PDB entry 5CSC | X-ray diffraction, 2.80 A resolution | chains A and B

Chain A:
Name: Citrate synthase
From: Gallus gallus
Notes: EC 4.1.3.7
UniProtKB: P23007 (CISY_CHICK); residues 1-433 here = UniProt positions 1-433
Sequence (433 residues; each row starts with the number of its first residue; X marks 4 residues of unknown identity (built as UNK)):
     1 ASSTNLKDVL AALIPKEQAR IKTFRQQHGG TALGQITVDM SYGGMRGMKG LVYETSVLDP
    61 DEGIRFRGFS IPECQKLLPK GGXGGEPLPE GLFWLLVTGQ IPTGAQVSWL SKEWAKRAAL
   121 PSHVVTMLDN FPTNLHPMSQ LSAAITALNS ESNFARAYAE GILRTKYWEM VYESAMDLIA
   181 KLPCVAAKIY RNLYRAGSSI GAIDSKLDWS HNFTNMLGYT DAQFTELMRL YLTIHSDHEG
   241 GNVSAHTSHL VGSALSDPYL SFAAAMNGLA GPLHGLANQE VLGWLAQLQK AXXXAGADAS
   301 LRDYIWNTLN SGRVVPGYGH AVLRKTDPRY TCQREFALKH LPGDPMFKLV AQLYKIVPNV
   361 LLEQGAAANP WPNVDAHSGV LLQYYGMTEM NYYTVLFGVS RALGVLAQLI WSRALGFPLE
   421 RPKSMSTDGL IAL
Disordered / not traced: 83, 292-294
UniProt features mapped onto this chain:
  - active site: His274, His320, Asp375
  - binding site (oxaloacetate): Arg329, Arg401, Arg421

Chain B:
Name: Citrate synthase
From: Gallus gallus
UniProtKB: P23007 (CISY_CHICK); numbering as in UniProt; present here: 1-82, 84-291, 295-433
Sequence (429 residues; row label = number of the first residue in the row; note: 4 numbers in that range are skipped by the numbering (no residue carries them; nothing is unmodelled there)):
     1 ASSTNLKDVL AALIPKEQAR IKTFRQQHGG TALGQITVDM SYGGMRGMKG LVYETSVLDP
    61 DEGIRFRGFS IPECQKLLPK GG
    84 GGEPLPEGLF WLLVTGQIPT GAQVSWLSKE WAKRAALPSH VVTMLDNFPT NLHPMSQLSA
   144 AITALNSESN FARAYAEGIL RTKYWEMVYE SAMDLIAKLP CVAAKIYRNL YRAGSSIGAI
   204 DSKLDWSHNF TNMLGYTDAQ FTELMRLYLT IHSDHEGGNV SAHTSHLVGS ALSDPYLSFA
   264 AAMNGLAGPL HGLANQEVLG WLAQLQKA
   295 AGADASLRDY IWNTLNSGRV VPGYGHAVLR KTDPRYTCQR EFALKHLPGD PMFKLVAQLY
   355 KIVPNVLLEQ GAAANPWPNV DAHSGVLLQY YGMTEMNYYT VLFGVSRALG VLAQLIWSRA
   415 LGFPLERPKS MSTDGLIAL
UniProt features mapped onto this chain:
  - active site: His274, His320, Asp375
  - binding site (oxaloacetate): Arg329, Arg401, Arg421

How chain A and chain B interact:
Residue-residue contacts (183; chain A residue first):
  Arg20(A) - Asp428(B)  salt bridge
  Arg20(A) - Ile431(B)
  Ile21(A) - Tyr42(B)
  Ile21(A) - Thr427(B)
  Phe24(A) - Val38(B)  hydrophobic
  Phe24(A) - Tyr42(B)
  Phe24(A) - Leu430(B)  hydrophobic
  Arg25(A) - Asp39(B)  salt bridge
  Arg25(A) - Tyr42(B)
  Gly29(A) - Thr37(B)
  Gly29(A) - Val38(B)  hydrogen bond (backbone-backbone)
  Gly29(A) - Asp39(B)  hydrogen bond (backbone-backbone)
  Gly30(A) - Thr37(B)
  Thr31(A) - Ile36(B)
  Thr31(A) - Thr37(B)
  Thr31(A) - Val38(B)  hydrogen bond (backbone-backbone)
  Ala32(A) - Gln35(B)
  Ala32(A) - Ile36(B)
  Leu33(A) - Ile36(B)  hydrogen bond (backbone-backbone)
  Leu33(A) - Val38(B)  hydrophobic
  Leu33(A) - Leu430(B)  hydrophobic
  Leu33(A) - Leu433(B)  hydrophobic
  Gly34(A) - Gly34(B)
  Gly34(A) - Gln35(B)
  Gly34(A) - Ile36(B)  hydrogen bond (backbone-backbone)
  Gln35(A) - Ala32(B)
  Gln35(A) - Gly34(B)
  Gln35(A) - Gln35(B)
  Ile36(A) - Ala32(B)
  Ile36(A) - Leu33(B)  hydrogen bond (backbone-backbone)
  Ile36(A) - Gly34(B)  hydrogen bond (backbone-backbone)
  Ile36(A) - Lys49(B)
  Thr37(A) - Gly29(B)
  Thr37(A) - Gly30(B)
  Thr37(A) - Thr31(B)
  Val38(A) - Phe24(B)  hydrophobic
  Val38(A) - His28(B)
  Val38(A) - Gly29(B)
  Val38(A) - Thr31(B)  hydrogen bond (backbone-backbone)
  Val38(A) - Leu33(B)  hydrophobic
  Asp39(A) - Arg25(B)  salt bridge
  Asp39(A) - Gly29(B)  hydrogen bond (backbone-backbone)
  Ser41(A) - Leu51(B)
  Ser41(A) - Val52(B)
  Tyr42(A) - Ile21(B)  hydrophobic
  Tyr42(A) - Phe24(B)
  Tyr42(A) - Arg25(B)
  Tyr42(A) - Val52(B)  hydrophobic
  Tyr42(A) - Pro418(B)
  Gly44(A) - Leu419(B)
  Gly44(A) - Glu420(B)
  Gly44(A) - Arg421(B)  hydrogen bond (backbone-backbone)
  Met45(A) - Met45(B)  hydrophobic
  Met45(A) - Glu420(B)
  Met45(A) - Arg421(B)
  Met45(A) - Pro422(B)
  Arg46(A) - Arg421(B)
  Gly47(A) - Arg421(B)
  Met48(A) - Lys49(B)
  Lys49(A) - Ile36(B)
  Lys49(A) - Lys423(B)
  Lys49(A) - Met425(B)
  Gly50(A) - Ser41(B)
  Gly50(A) - Lys423(B)  hydrogen bond (backbone-backbone)
  Leu51(A) - Ser41(B)
  Leu51(A) - Pro422(B)  hydrophobic
  Leu51(A) - Lys423(B)
  Leu51(A) - Ser424(B)
  Leu51(A) - Met425(B)
  Val52(A) - Ser41(B)
  Val52(A) - Tyr42(B)  hydrophobic
  Val52(A) - Met425(B)
  Val52(A) - Ser426(B)
  Tyr53(A) - Ser424(B)
  Tyr53(A) - Met425(B)  hydrogen bond (backbone-backbone)
  Tyr53(A) - Ser426(B)  hydrogen bond (backbone-backbone)
  Glu54(A) - Thr427(B)  hydrogen bond
  Val57(A) - Ser426(B)
  His123(A) - Pro132(B)
  Pro132(A) - His123(B)
  Asn134(A) - Ser150(B)
  Leu135(A) - Thr146(B)
  Leu135(A) - Asn149(B)
  Ser139(A) - Thr146(B)
  Ser139(A) - Asn149(B)  hydrogen bond
  Ser139(A) - Leu260(B)
  Ser142(A) - Thr146(B)
  Ala143(A) - Ala143(B)
  Thr146(A) - Leu135(B)
  Thr146(A) - Ser139(B)
  Thr146(A) - Ala143(B)
  Thr146(A) - Asn267(B)
  Ala147(A) - Leu135(B)
  Asn149(A) - Leu135(B)
  Asn149(A) - Ser139(B)  hydrogen bond
  Ser150(A) - Asn134(B)
  Ser150(A) - Leu135(B)
  Tyr158(A) - Pro272(B)  hydrophobic
  Tyr158(A) - Leu273(B)
  Glu239(A) - Lys423(B)  salt bridge
  Glu239(A) - Ser424(B)
  Gly240(A) - Ser424(B)  hydrogen bond (backbone-side chain)
  Gly241(A) - Arg421(B)
  Gly241(A) - Pro422(B)
  Gly241(A) - Ser424(B)
  His246(A) - Leu250(B)
  His246(A) - Glu420(B)
  His246(A) - Pro422(B)
  Thr247(A) - Leu250(B)
  Thr247(A) - Val251(B)
  Leu250(A) - Val243(B)
  Leu250(A) - His246(B)
  Leu250(A) - Thr247(B)
  Val251(A) - Thr247(B)
  Val251(A) - Gly268(B)
  Ser253(A) - Leu273(B)
  Ala254(A) - Gly268(B)
  Ala254(A) - Gly271(B)
  Ala254(A) - Pro272(B)
  Ala254(A) - Leu273(B)  hydrogen bond (backbone-backbone)
  Leu255(A) - Pro272(B)
  Leu255(A) - Leu273(B)  hydrophobic
  Ser256(A) - Asn267(B)  hydrogen bond (side chain-backbone)
  Ser256(A) - Gly271(B)
  Leu260(A) - Ser139(B)
  Leu260(A) - Asn267(B)
  Leu260(A) - Ala270(B)  hydrophobic
  Ala264(A) - Ala264(B)  hydrophobic
  Asn267(A) - Ser256(B)
  Asn267(A) - Leu260(B)
  Ala270(A) - Leu260(B)  hydrophobic
  Gly271(A) - Ala254(B)
  Gly271(A) - Ser256(B)  hydrogen bond (backbone-side chain)
  Pro272(A) - Tyr158(B)  hydrophobic
  Pro272(A) - Ala254(B)
  Pro272(A) - Leu255(B)
  Pro272(A) - Ser256(B)
  Leu273(A) - Tyr158(B)
  Leu273(A) - Ser253(B)
  Leu273(A) - Ala254(B)  hydrogen bond (backbone-backbone)
  Leu273(A) - Leu255(B)  hydrophobic
  Leu273(A) - Leu419(B)
  His274(A) - Ala254(B)
  Pro418(A) - Tyr42(B)
  Pro418(A) - Gly44(B)
  Leu419(A) - Gly44(B)
  Leu419(A) - Leu273(B)  hydrophobic
  Glu420(A) - Gly44(B)
  Glu420(A) - Met45(B)
  Glu420(A) - His246(B)  salt bridge
  Arg421(A) - Gly44(B)  hydrogen bond (backbone-backbone)
  Arg421(A) - Met45(B)
  Arg421(A) - Arg46(B)
  Arg421(A) - Gly47(B)
  Arg421(A) - Gly241(B)
  Pro422(A) - Gly44(B)
  Pro422(A) - Met45(B)  hydrophobic
  Pro422(A) - Met48(B)
  Pro422(A) - Gly241(B)
  Pro422(A) - His246(B)
  Lys423(A) - Met48(B)  hydrogen bond (backbone-backbone)
  Lys423(A) - Lys49(B)
  Lys423(A) - Gly50(B)  hydrogen bond (backbone-backbone)
  Lys423(A) - Leu51(B)
  Lys423(A) - Glu239(B)  salt bridge
  Ser424(A) - Leu51(B)
  Ser424(A) - Tyr53(B)
  Ser424(A) - Gly240(B)  hydrogen bond (side chain-backbone)
  Ser424(A) - Gly241(B)
  Met425(A) - Lys49(B)
  Met425(A) - Leu51(B)
  Met425(A) - Val52(B)
  Met425(A) - Tyr53(B)
  Ser426(A) - Val52(B)
  Ser426(A) - Val57(B)
  Thr427(A) - Ile21(B)
  Thr427(A) - Val52(B)
  Thr427(A) - Glu54(B)  hydrogen bond
  Asp428(A) - Arg20(B)  salt bridge
  Leu430(A) - Phe24(B)  hydrophobic
  Leu430(A) - Leu33(B)  hydrophobic
  Ile431(A) - Arg20(B)
  Leu433(A) - Leu33(B)  hydrophobic
Other interface residues (no listed pair), chain A (83 interface residues in all): His28, Gly43, Leu58, Met127, Val243, Ala263, Gly268, Leu276, Phe417
Other interface residues (no listed pair), chain B (81 interface residues in all): Gly43, Met127, Ser142, Ala147, Ala263, His274, Phe417

Summary:
Chain A and chain B form an interface of 83 and 81 residues respectively; the contacts include 26 hydrogen
bonds and 7 salt bridges. Polar contacts include Arg20(A)-Asp428(B), Arg25(A)-Asp39(B) and Asp39(A)-Arg25(B).
Here chain A is Citrate synthase and chain B is Citrate synthase, both from Gallus gallus. Entry 5CSC
(Structure of an open form of chicken heart citrate synthase at 2.8 angstroms resolution) was determined by
X-ray diffraction.
